PDB entry 7RDH | X-ray diffraction, 2.75 A resolution | chains B and E of the 8 polymer chains in the assembly

Chain B:
Molecule: Hemagglutinin HA2 chain
Source organism: Influenza A virus (strain A/Hong Kong/1/1968 H3N2)
UniProt: Q91MA7 (HEMA_I68A4); residues 1-176 here correspond to UniProt positions 346-521 (UniProt number = residue number + 345)
Sequence (239 residues; numbered 1 to 239; the number before each row is that of its first residue):
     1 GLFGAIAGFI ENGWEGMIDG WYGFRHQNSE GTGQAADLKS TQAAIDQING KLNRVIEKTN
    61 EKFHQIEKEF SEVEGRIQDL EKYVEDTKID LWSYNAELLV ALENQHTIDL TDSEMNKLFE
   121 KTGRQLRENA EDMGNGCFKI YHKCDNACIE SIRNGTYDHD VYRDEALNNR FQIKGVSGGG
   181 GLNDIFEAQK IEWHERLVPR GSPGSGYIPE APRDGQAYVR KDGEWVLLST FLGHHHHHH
Unresolved in the structure: 173-239
Disulfides: Cys144-Cys148
Covalent attachments: N-acetylglucosamine (NAG) linked to Asn154
Differences from the reference sequence: engineered mutation Gly123 (Arg468 in Q91MA7); expression tag (177-239)
Curated features (UniProtKB/Swiss-Prot):
  - glycosylation: Asn154 (N-linked (GlcNAc...) asparagine)

Chain E:
Molecule: Hemagglutinin HA1 chain
Source organism: Influenza A virus (strain A/Hong Kong/1/1968 H3N2)
UniProt: Q91MA7 (HEMA_I68A4); residues 11-329 here correspond to UniProt positions 27-345 (UniProt number = residue number + 16)
Sequence (323 residues; each row starts with the number of its first residue):
     7 ADPGATLCLG HHAVPNGTLV KTITDDQIEV TNATELVQSS STGKICNNPH RILDGIDCTL
    67 IDALLGDPHC DVFQNETWDL FVERSKAFSN CYPYDVPDYA SLRSLVASSG TLEFITEGFT
   127 WTGVTQNGGS NACKRGPGSG FFSRLNWLTK SGSTYPVLNV TMPNNDNFDK LYIWGVHHPS
   187 TNQEQTSLYV QASGRVTVST RRSQQTIIPN IGSRPWVRGL SSRISIYWTI VKPGDVLVIN
   247 SNGNLIAPRG YFKMRTGKSS IMRSDAPIDT CISECITPNG SIPNDKPFQN VNKITYGACP
   307 KYVKQNTLKL ATGMRNVPEK QTR
Unresolved in the structure: 7-8, 326-329
Disulfides: Cys52-Cys277, Cys64-Cys76, Cys97-Cys139, Cys281-Cys305
Covalent attachments: N-acetylglucosamine (NAG) linked to Asn38, Asn81, Asn165, Asn285
Differences from the reference sequence: expression tag (7-10)
Curated features (UniProtKB/Swiss-Prot):
  - site: Arg329 (Cleavage)
  - glycosylation (N-linked (GlcNAc...) asparagine): Asn22, Asn38, Asn81, Asn165, Asn285
From the paper describing this entry:
  - post-translational modification sites: Asn38
  - mutagenesis - N38D: increased binding to De novo designed protein H3mb

Interface between chain B and chain E:
Residue-residue contacts (7):
  Ser71(B) with Lys238(E), hydrogen bond (backbone-side chain)
  Glu72(B) with Arg208(E), salt bridge; Lys238(E), salt bridge
  Val73(B) with Leu111(E), hydrophobic
  Glu74(B) with Ser107(E)
  Arg76(B) with Ser107(E), hydrogen bond (backbone-side chain)
  Asp79(B) with Ser110(E), hydrogen bond
Interface residues without a listed pair, chain B (7 interface residues in all): Gly75
Interface residues without a listed pair, chain E (6 interface residues in all): Ile236

In short:
The interface between chain B and chain E involves 7 residues on one side and 6 on the other; the contacts
include 3 hydrogen bonds and 2 salt bridges. Among the polar pairs are Glu72(B)-Arg208(E), Glu72(B)-Lys238(E)
and Ser71(B)-Lys238(E). The paper reports that N38D of chain E increases binding to De novo designed protein
H3mb; a modification site at Asn38(E).
Chain B is Hemagglutinin HA2 chain and chain E is Hemagglutinin HA1 chain, both from Influenza A virus (strain
A/Hong Kong/1/1968 H3N2); the structure, Crystal structure of the de novo designed binding protein H3mb in
complex with the 1968 influenza ..., was determined by X-ray diffraction (same publication as 7OPB, 7S5B, 7N3T
and 7N1K).
